PDB entry 2XD3 | X-ray diffraction, 2.00 A resolution | chain A

# Chain A
Name: Maltose/maltodextrin-binding protein
Source organism: Streptococcus pneumoniae
Reference sequence: P59213 (MALX_STRPN); residues 30-422 here correspond to UniProt positions 31-423 (UniProt number = residue number + 1)
Chain sequence (416 residues; each row starts with the number of its first residue):
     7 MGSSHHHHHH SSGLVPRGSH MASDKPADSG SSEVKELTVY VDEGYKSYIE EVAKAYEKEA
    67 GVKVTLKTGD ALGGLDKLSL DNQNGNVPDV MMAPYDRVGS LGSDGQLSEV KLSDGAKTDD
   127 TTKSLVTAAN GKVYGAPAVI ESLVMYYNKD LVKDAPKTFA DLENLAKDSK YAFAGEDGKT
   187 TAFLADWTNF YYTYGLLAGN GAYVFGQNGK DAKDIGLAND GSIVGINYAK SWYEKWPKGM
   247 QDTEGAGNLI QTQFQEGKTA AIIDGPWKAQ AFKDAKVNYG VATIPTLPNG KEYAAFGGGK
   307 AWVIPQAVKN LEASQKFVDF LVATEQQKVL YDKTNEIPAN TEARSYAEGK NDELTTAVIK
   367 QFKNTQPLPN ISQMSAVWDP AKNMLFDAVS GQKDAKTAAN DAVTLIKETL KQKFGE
Disordered / not traced: 7-41, 417-422
Sequence notes: expression tag (7-29); conflict Asn-90 (Ser91 in P59213), Leu-416 (Ile417 in P59213)
Swiss-Prot annotation at these positions:
  - binding site (substrate): Tyr-51, Asp-76, Asp-82, Asp-102, Arg-103, Glu-147, Asp-192, Asn-195, Glu-250 to Gly-253, Trp-273, Lys-306
From the paper describing this entry:
  - binding site for alpha-D-glucopyranose: Tyr-51, Tyr-197, Trp-273, Lys-306, Trp-384

# In short
Curated annotation (UniProt) lists 14 substrate-binding residues. From the paper: a binding site for
alpha-D-glucopyranose at Tyr-51, Tyr-197 and Trp-273 among others.
Chain A is Maltose/maltodextrin-binding protein (Streptococcus pneumoniae); the structure, The crystal
structure of MalX from Streptococcus pneumoniae in complex with maltopentaose, was determined by X-ray
diffraction together with 2XD2 from the same study.
